4WJG - chains F and H of the 10 polymer chains in the assembly; structure by X-ray diffraction, 3.10 A resolution.

Chain F:
Name: Hemoglobin subunit alpha
Source organism: Homo sapiens
UniProt: P69905 (HBA_HUMAN); residues 1-141 here correspond to UniProt positions 2-142 (UniProt number = residue number + 1)
Chain sequence (141 residues; numbered 1 to 141; the number before each row is that of its first residue):
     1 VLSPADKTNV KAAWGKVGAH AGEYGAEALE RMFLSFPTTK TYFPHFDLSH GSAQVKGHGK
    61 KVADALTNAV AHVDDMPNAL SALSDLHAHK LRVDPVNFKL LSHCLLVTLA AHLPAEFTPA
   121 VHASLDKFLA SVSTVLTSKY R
UniProt features mapped onto this chain:
  - binding site (O2): His58
  - binding site (heme b): His87
  - site: Thr8, Asn9 (Microbial infection: Cleavage), Lys11 (Not glycated), Ala13, Trp14 (Microbial infection: Cleavage), Tyr24, Gly25 (Microbial infection: Cleavage), Leu29, Glu30 (Microbial infection: Cleavage), His45, Phe46 (Microbial infection: Cleavage), Asp47, Leu48 (Microbial infection: Cleavage), Ser52, Ala53 (Microbial infection: Cleavage), Val55, Lys56 (Microbial infection: Cleavage), Lys56 (Not glycated), Gly59, Lys60 (Microbial infection: Cleavage), Lys60 (Not glycated), Lys90 (Not glycated), Leu91, Arg92 (Microbial infection: Cleavage), Lys99 (Not glycated), Leu106, Val107 (Microbial infection: Cleavage), Thr108, Leu109 (Microbial infection: Cleavage), Val121, His122 (Microbial infection: Cleavage), Ser133, Thr134 (Microbial infection: Cleavage)
  - modified residue: Ser3 (Phosphoserine), Lys7 (N6-succinyllysine), Thr8 (Phosphothreonine), Lys11 (N6-succinyllysine), Lys16 (N6-acetyllysine), Tyr24 (Phosphotyrosine), Ser35 (Phosphoserine), Lys40 (N6-succinyllysine), Ser49 (Phosphoserine), Ser102 (Phosphoserine), Thr108 (Phosphothreonine), Ser124 (Phosphoserine), Ser131 (Phosphoserine), Thr134 (Phosphothreonine), Thr137 (Phosphothreonine), Ser138 (Phosphoserine)
  - glycosylation (N-linked (Glc) (glycation) lysine): Lys7, Lys16, Lys40, Lys61
Metal / ion sites: heme Fe: His87 (together with oxygen molecule)
Ligand contacts:
  - heme (HEM): Met32, Thr39, Tyr42, Phe43, Phe46, His58, Lys61, Val62, Ala65, Leu83, Leu86, His87, Leu91, Val93, Asn97, Phe98, Leu101, Val132, Ser133, Leu136
  - oxygen molecule (OXY): Phe43, His58, Val62

Chain H:
Name: Haptoglobin
Source organism: Homo sapiens
UniProt: P00738 (HPT_HUMAN); the construct lacks a stretch of the UniProt sequence, so the offset changes along the chain: 92-157 = UniProt 92-157; 158-402 = UniProt 162-406
Chain sequence (315 residues; numbered 92 to 402 plus 4 insertion-coded residues; the number before each row is that of its first residue; a row labelled like 157A-157D holds insertion residues (157A, then the next letters in order)):
    92 CPKPPEIAHG YVEHSVRYQC KNYYKLRTEG DGVYTLNNEK QWINKAVGDK LPECEAVCGK
   152 PKNPAN
157A-157D PVQR
   158 ILGGHLDAKG SFPWQAKMVS HHNLTTGATL INEQWLLTTA KNLFLNHSEN ATAKDIAPTL
   218 TLYVGKKQLV EIEKVVLHPN YSQVDIGLIK LKQKVSVNER VMPICLPSKD YAEVGRVGYV
   278 SGWGRNANFK FTDHLKYVML PVADQDQCIR HYEGSTVPEK KTPKSPVGVQ PILNEHTFCA
   338 GMSKYQEDTC YGDAGSAFAV HDLEEDTWYA TGILSFDKSC AVAEYGVYVK VTSIQDWVQK
   398 TIAEN
Not modelled in the structure: 157A-157D, 402
UniProt features mapped onto this chain:
  - region: Val314 to Thr319 (Interaction with CD163)
  - glycosylation (N-linked (GlcNAc...) asparagine): Asn180 (complex), Asn203, Asn207, Asn237 (complex)
Cystine bridges: Cys111-Cys145, Cys149-Cys262, Cys305-Cys336, Cys347-Cys377
Covalently attached groups: N-acetylglucosamine (NAG) linked to Asn180, Asn203, Asn237

Chain F / chain H interface:
Contacting residue pairs - 35 pairs, chain F then chain H:
  Val1(F) with Met339(H), hydrophobic; Ala378(H); Val379(H); Glu381(H)
  Pro77(F) with Ser322(H); Pro323(H); Val324(H)
  Arg92(F) with His179(H)
  Asp94(F) with Arg282(H), salt bridge
  Pro95(F) with Arg282(H); Phe286(H)
  Val96(F) with Asn285(H); Phe286(H); Lys287(H)
  Lys99(F) with Ala284(H), hydrogen bond (side chain-backbone); Asn285(H); Phe286(H)
  Ser131(F) with Val379(H)
  Ser133(F) with Phe286(H)
  Thr134(F) with Phe286(H); Val324(H); Tyr348(H), hydrogen bond (backbone-side chain); Val379(H)
  Val135(F) with Pro323(H)
  Thr137(F) with Phe286(H); Tyr348(H), hydrogen bond
  Ser138(F) with Val324(H); Gly325(H), hydrogen bond (side chain-backbone); Val326(H); Tyr348(H), hydrogen bond (backbone-side chain); Lys375(H)
  Lys139(F) with Val326(H)
  Tyr140(F) with Lys375(H)
  Arg141(F) with His179(H), hydrogen bond (backbone-side chain); Leu181(H)
Interface residues without a listed pair, chain F (17 interface residues in all): Ala130
Interface residues without a listed pair, chain H (21 interface residues in all): Leu202, Asn203, Cys377

Summary:
Chain F and chain H form an interface of 17 and 21 residues respectively; the contacts include 6 hydrogen
bonds and 1 salt bridge. Polar pairs include Asp94(F)-Arg282(H), Lys99(F)-Ala284(H) and Thr134(F)-Tyr348(H).
Ligands of chain F: heme and oxygen molecule.
Chain F is Hemoglobin subunit alpha and chain H is Haptoglobin, both from Homo sapiens; the structure,
Structure of T. brucei haptoglobin-hemoglobin receptor binding to human haptoglobin-hemoglobin, was determined
by X-ray diffraction.
